Entry 9JR2 (electron microscopy, 2.80 A resolution); this record covers chains A and R of the 6 polymer chains in the assembly.

[Chain A]
Protein: Guanine nucleotide-binding protein G(q) subunit alpha-1 (miniGq)
Organism: Homo sapiens
Sequence (245 residues; each row starts with the number of its first residue):
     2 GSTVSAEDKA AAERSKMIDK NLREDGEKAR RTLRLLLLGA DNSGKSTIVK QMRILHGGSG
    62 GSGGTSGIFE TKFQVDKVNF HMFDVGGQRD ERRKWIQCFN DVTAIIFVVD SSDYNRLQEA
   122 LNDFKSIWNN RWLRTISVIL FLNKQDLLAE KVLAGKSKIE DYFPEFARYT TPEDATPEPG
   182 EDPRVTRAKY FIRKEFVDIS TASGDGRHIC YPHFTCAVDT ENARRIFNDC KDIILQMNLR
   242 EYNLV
Unresolved in the structure: 2-4, 52-67, 88-93

[Chain R]
Protein: Parathyroid hormone/parathyroid hormone-related peptide receptor
Organism: Homo sapiens
UniProt: Q03431 (PTH1R_HUMAN); residues 27-593 here = UniProt positions 27-593
Sequence (567 residues; each row starts with the number of its first residue):
    27 DADDVMTKEE QIFLLHRAQA QCEKRLKEVL QRPASIMESD KGWTSASTSG KPRKDKASGK
    87 LYPESEEDKE APTGSRYRGR PCLPEWDHIL CWPLGAPGEV VAVPCPDYIY DFNHKGHAYR
   147 RCDRNGSWEL VPGHNRTWAN YSECVKFLTN ETREREVFDR LGMIYTVGYS VSLASLTVAV
   207 LILAYFRRLH CTRNYIHMHL FLSFMLRAVS IFVKDAVLYS GATLDEAERL TEEELRAIAQ
   267 APPPPATAAA GYAGCRVAVT FFLYFLATNY YWILVEGLYL HSLIFMAFFS EKKYLWGFTV
   327 FGWGLPAVFV AVWVSVRATL ANTGCWDLSS GNKKWIIQVP ILASIVLNFI LFINIVRVLA
   387 TKLRETNAGR CDTRQQYRKL LKSTLVLMPL FGVHYIVFMA TPYTEVSGTL WQVQMHYEML
   447 FNSFQGFFVA IIYCFCNGEV QAEIKKSWSR WTLALDFKRK ARSGSSSYSY GPMVSHTSVT
   507 NVGPRVGLGL PLSPRLLPTA TTNGHPQLPG HAKPGTPALE TLETTPPAMA APKDDGFLNG
   567 SCSGLDEEAS GPERPPALLQ EEWETVM
Unresolved in the structure: 27-31, 55-107, 121-125, 149-153, 247-277, 393-398, 484-593
Disulfides: Cys48-Cys117, Cys108-Cys148, Cys131-Cys170, Cys281-Cys351
What the authors report for this chain:
  - contacts within the chain: Glu177-Arg179
  - mutagenesis - T175A/N176A/E177A, H223A, F314A, F315A, E317A: decreased signaling in response to Gq
  - mutagenesis - H223A: decreased signaling in response to Gs
  - mutagenesis - F314A, F315A: unchanged signaling in response to Gs
  - mutagenesis - T175A/N176A/E177A: decreased binding to PTHrP
  - mutagenesis - T175A/N176A/E177A: increased signaling in response to Gs
  - mutagenesis - N176A: unchanged binding to PTH

[Chain A / chain R interface]
Contacting residue pairs (24; chain A residue first):
  Arg31(A) - Lys318(R)
  Leu34(A) - Phe314(R)  hydrophobic
  Phe228(A) - Phe314(R)  hydrophobic
  Cys231(A) - Phe314(R)
  Lys232(A) - Ala313(R)
  Lys232(A) - Phe314(R)
  Ile235(A) - Phe314(R)  hydrophobic
  Leu236(A) - Ile310(R)
  Leu236(A) - Lys388(R)
  Asn239(A) - Leu309(R)  hydrogen bond (side chain-backbone)
  Leu240(A) - Ile310(R)  hydrophobic
  Glu242(A) - Arg219(R)  salt bridge
  Glu242(A) - Asn463(R)  hydrogen bond
  Glu242(A) - Glu465(R)
  Tyr243(A) - Arg219(R)
  Tyr243(A) - Tyr305(R)
  Tyr243(A) - Leu306(R)  hydrophobic
  Tyr243(A) - Leu309(R)  hydrophobic
  Tyr243(A) - Tyr459(R)  hydrophobic
  Asn244(A) - Ile458(R)
  Asn244(A) - Cys462(R)
  Leu245(A) - Leu385(R)  hydrophobic
  Leu245(A) - Ser409(R)  hydrogen bond (backbone-side chain)
  Leu245(A) - Leu413(R)  hydrophobic
Also at the interface, not in a pair above, chain A (15 interface residues in all): Val79, Val246
Also at the interface, not in a pair above, chain R (19 interface residues in all): His223, Ile381
The authors on this interface:
  - interface residues, chain A: Glu242(A)
  - interface residues, chain R: Phe314(R)

[In short]
15 residues of chain A face 19 of chain R across their interface; the contacts include 3 hydrogen bonds and 1
salt bridge. Polar pairs include Glu242(A)-Arg219(R), Asn239(A)-Leu309(R) and Glu242(A)-Asn463(R). From the
paper: T175A/N176A/E177A, H223A and F314A of chain R, among others, reduce signaling in response to Gq;
interface residues Glu242(A) and Phe314(R); 6 substitutions were tested in all.
Chain A is Guanine nucleotide-binding protein G(q) subunit alpha-1 (miniGq) and chain R is Parathyroid
hormone/parathyroid hormone-related peptide receptor, both from Homo sapiens; the structure, Cryo-EM structure
of PTH-PTH1R-Gq (upright state), was determined by electron microscopy (same publication as 9JR3).
